Entry 9HIP (electron microscopy, 3.31 A resolution); this record covers chains B and C of the 4 polymer chains in the assembly.

[Chain B]
Protein: tRNA modification GTPase MnmE
From: Escherichia coli
Notes: EC 3.6.-.-
UniProt: P25522 (MNME_ECOLI); residue numbers follow UniProt; this construct covers 1-454
Amino-acid sequence (454 residues; row label = number of the first residue in the row):
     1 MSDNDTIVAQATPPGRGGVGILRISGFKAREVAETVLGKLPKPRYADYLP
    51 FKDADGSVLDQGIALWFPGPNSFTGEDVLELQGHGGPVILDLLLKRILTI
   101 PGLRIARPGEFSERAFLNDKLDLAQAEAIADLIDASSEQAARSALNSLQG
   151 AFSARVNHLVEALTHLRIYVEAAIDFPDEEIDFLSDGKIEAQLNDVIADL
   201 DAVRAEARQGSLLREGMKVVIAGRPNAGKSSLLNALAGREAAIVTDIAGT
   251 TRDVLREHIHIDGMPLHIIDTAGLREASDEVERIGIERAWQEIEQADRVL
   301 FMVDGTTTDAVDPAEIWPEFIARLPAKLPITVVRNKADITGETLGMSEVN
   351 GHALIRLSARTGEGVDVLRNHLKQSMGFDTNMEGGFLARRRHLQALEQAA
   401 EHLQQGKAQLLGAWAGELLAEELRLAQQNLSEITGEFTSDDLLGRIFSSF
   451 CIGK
Not modelled in the structure: 377-379
Small-molecule neighbours: GMP-PNP (GNP; phosphoaminophosphonic acid-guanylate ester): Pro225, Asn226, Ala227, Gly228, Lys229, Ser230, Ser231, Ile243, Val244, Thr245, Asp246, Ile247, Gly249, Thr250, Thr251, Gly273, Asn335, Lys336, Ala337, Asp338, Ile339, Leu357, Ser358, Ala359, Arg360
Swiss-Prot annotation at these positions:
  - binding site ((6S)-5-formyl-5,6,7,8-tetrahydrofolate): Arg23, Glu80, Lys120, Lys454
  - binding site (GTP): Asn226 to Ser231, Thr245 to Thr251, Asp270 to Gly273, Asn335 to Asp338, Ser358 to Arg360
  - binding site (K(+)): Asn226, Thr245, Ile247, Thr250
  - binding site (Mg(2+)): Ser230, Thr251
  - mutagenesis: Arg224 (R224A: 1.5-fold decrease in GTPase activity and almost no change in affinity), Asn226 (N226A: 100-fold decrease in GTPase activity. 5-fold decrease of affinity for GTP; N226K: 70-fold decrease in GTPase activity. 2-fold decrease of affinity for GTP), Gly228 (G228A: Loss of GTP binding and hydrolase activity. Completely impairs tRNA modifying function), Gly249 (G249A: 22-fold decrease in GTPase activity and 7-fold increase of affinity), Thr250 (T250A: 4-fold decrease in GTPase activity and 1.5-fold increase of affinity; T250S: 1.8-fold decrease in GTPase activity and 1.5-fold increase of affinity), Thr251 (T251A: 92-fold decrease in GTPase activity and 59-fold increase of affinity; T251S: 4-fold decrease in GTPase activity and 1.2-fold decrease of affinity), Arg252 (R252A: 7-fold decrease in GTPase activity and 6-fold increase of affinity; R252K: 2-fold decrease in GTPase activity and no change in affinity), Asp253 (D253A: 9-fold decrease in GTPase activity and 13-fold increase of affinity), Leu255 (L255D: 1.5-fold decrease in affinity for GTP), Arg256 (R256A: 2-fold decrease in GTPase activity and almost no change in affinity), Asp270 (D270A: Does not affect GTP binding, but impairs hydrolase activity. Completely impairs tRNA modifying function), Arg275 (R275A: 6-fold decrease in GTPase activity and 1.9-fold increase of affinity), 4 further mutagenesis entries in UniProt
From the paper describing this entry:
  - binding site for the ligand FAD: Lys454
  - catalytic residues: Cys451 (citing earlier work)
  - conformationally variable residues (helix shift, loop rearrangement): Ala126 to Gln149, Ala173 to Lys188

[Chain C]
Protein: tRNA uridine 5-carboxymethylaminomethyl modification enzyme MnmG
From: Escherichia coli
UniProt: P0A6U3 (MNMG_ECOLI); residues 1-629 here = UniProt positions 1-629
Amino-acid sequence (649 residues; each row starts with the number of its first residue; numbers below 1 keep their minus sign (Met-19 is residue -19)):
   -19 MGSSHHHHHHSSGENLYFQGMFYPDPFDVIIIGGGHAGTEAAMAAARMGQ
    31 QTLLLTHNIDTLGQMSCNPAIGGIGKGHLVKEVDALGGLMAKAIDQAGIQ
    81 FRILNASKGPAVRATRAQADRVLYRQAVRTALENQPNLMIFQQAVEDLIV
   131 ENDRVVGAVTQMGLKFRAKAVVLTVGTFLDGKIHIGLDNYSGGRAGDPPS
   181 IPLSRRLRELPLRVGRLKTGTPPRIDARTIDFSVLAQQHGDNPMPVFSFM
   231 GNASQHPQQVPCYITHTNEKTHDVIRSNLDRSPMYAGVIEGVGPRYCPSI
   281 EDKVMRFADRNQHQIFLEPEGLTSNEIYPNGISTSLPFDVQMQIVRSMQG
   331 MENAKIVRPGYAIEYDFFDPRDLKPTLESKFIQGLFFAGQINGTTGYEEA
   381 AAQGLLAGLNAARLSADKEGWAPARSQAYLGVLVDDLCTLGTKEPYRMFT
   431 SRAEYRLMLREDNADLRLTEIGRELGLVDDERWARFNEKLENIERERQRL
   481 KSTWVTPSAEAAAEVNAHLTAPLSREASGEDLLRRPEMTYEKLTTLTPFA
   531 PALTDEQAAEQVEIQVKYEGYIARQQDEIEKQLRNENTLLPATLDYRQVS
   581 GLSNEVIAKLNDHKPASIGQASRISGVTPAAISILLVWLKKQGMLRRSA
Not modelled in the structure: -19 to 0, 268-272
Sequence notes: initiating methionine (-19); expression tag (-18 to 0)
Small-molecule neighbours: FAD (flavin-adenine dinucleotide): Ile12, Gly13, Gly14, Gly15, His16, Ala17, Leu35, Thr36, His37, Ser46, Cys47, Lys56, Gln123, Ala124, Val125, Thr154, Val155, Gly156, Thr157, Phe158, Arg174, Ser180, Leu183, Thr199, Gly200, Thr201, Tyr341, Ile343, Gly369, Gln370, Thr375, Gly376, Tyr377, Ala380
Swiss-Prot annotation at these positions:
  - binding site (FAD): Gly13 to Gly18, Val125, Ser180, Gln370
  - mutagenesis: Gly13 (G13A: Decrease in FAD binding and partial loss of activity. Loss of activity; when associated with A-15), Gly15 (G15A: Decrease in FAD binding and partial loss of activity. Loss of activity; when associated with A-13)
From the paper describing this entry:
  - catalytic residues: Cys47, Cys277 (citing earlier work)
  - conformationally variable residues (order/disorder transition): Ile255 to Gln292

[How chain B and chain C interact]
Pairs across the interface - 53 pairs, chain B then chain C:
  Met1(B) - Lys561(C)
  Ser2(B) - Lys561(C)
  Asp3(B) - Ser628(C)
  Asp3(B) - Ala629(C)
  Arg107(B) - Pro609(C)
  Arg107(B) - Ser613(C)  hydrogen bond
  Glu113(B) - Ser613(C)
  Glu113(B) - Leu616(C)
  Glu113(B) - Val617(C)
  Leu117(B) - Lys620(C)
  Asp119(B) - Lys620(C)  salt bridge
  Ala130(B) - Ser580(C)
  Ala130(B) - Gly581(C)
  Asp134(B) - Gly581(C)
  Ser137(B) - Ala610(C)
  Ala173(B) - Lys88(C)  hydrogen bond (backbone-side chain)
  Ile174(B) - Ile54(C)
  Ile174(B) - Asn85(C)
  Ile174(B) - Val92(C)  hydrophobic
  Asp175(B) - Ile54(C)
  Asp175(B) - Phe429(C)
  Asp175(B) - Thr430(C)  hydrogen bond (side chain-backbone)
  Asp175(B) - Ser431(C)
  Phe176(B) - Phe429(C)  hydrophobic
  Pro177(B) - Asn85(C)
  Asp178(B) - Arg82(C)  salt bridge
  Glu180(B) - His293(C)
  Glu180(B) - Gln294(C)  hydrogen bond (side chain-backbone)
  Glu417(B) - Gly89(C)
  Glu417(B) - Arg436(C)
  Glu417(B) - Tyr548(C)  hydrogen bond
  Ala420(B) - Arg436(C)
  Glu421(B) - Leu437(C)
  Glu421(B) - Tyr551(C)
  Arg424(B) - Glu434(C)
  Asp440(B) - Arg275(C)  salt bridge
  Asp440(B) - Arg432(C)  salt bridge
  Leu443(B) - Phe429(C)  hydrophobic
  Leu443(B) - Arg432(C)
  Gly444(B) - Arg275(C)
  Phe447(B) - Arg275(C)
  Phe447(B) - Glu424(C)
  Ser449(B) - Phe287(C)
  Phe450(B) - Phe287(C)
  Cys451(B) - Cys277(C)  hydrophobic
  Cys451(B) - Lys283(C)
  Cys451(B) - Phe287(C)  hydrophobic
  Gly453(B) - Tyr276(C)
  Gly453(B) - Cys277(C)
  Lys454(B) - Cys277(C)  hydrogen bond (backbone-backbone)
  Lys454(B) - Pro278(C)
  Lys454(B) - Lys283(C)  hydrogen bond (backbone-side chain)
  Lys454(B) - Asn310(C)
Also at the interface, not in a pair above, chain B (43 interface residues in all): Phe116, Leu123, Ala126, Glu127, Ile129, Ile133, Gln405, Leu418, Glu422, Glu436, Ser439, Ser448, Ile452
Also at the interface, not in a pair above, chain C (46 interface residues in all): Leu84, Gly311, Leu420, Thr422, Arg427, Arg554, Gln555, Ser605, Ile614, Lys621
The authors on this interface:
  - residue pairs: Asp175(B)-Ser431(C), Cys451(B)-Cys277(C), Pro278(C)-Lys454(B) (backbone contact), Lys283(C)-Lys454(B), Asn310(C)-Lys454(B)
  - interface residues, chain B: Met1(B), Gln125(B), Glu171(B), Gln405(B), Phe450(B)
  - hot spots on chain B (mutagenesis) - K454A (5-fold): decreased binding to tRNA uridine 5-carboxymethylaminomethyl modification enzyme MnmG (chain C)
  - interface residues, chain C: Gly53(C), Arg82(C), Ser87(C), Arg290(C), Arg427(C), Glu434(C), Lys547(C), Tyr548(C), Thr608(C)

[In short]
43 residues of chain B face 46 of chain C across their interface; the contacts include 7 hydrogen bonds and 4
salt bridges. Among the polar pairs are Asp119(B)-Lys620(C), Asp178(B)-Arg82(C) and Asp440(B)-Arg275(C). The
authors report contacts between Asp175(B) and Ser431(C), Cys451(B) and Cys277(C) and Lys283(C) and Lys454(B)
among others; a backbone contact between Pro278(C) and Lys454(B). From the paper: catalytic residues Cys451(B)
and Cys47(C) among others; K454A of chain B reduces binding to tRNA uridine 5-carboxymethylaminomethyl
modification enzyme MnmG (chain C).
Chain B is tRNA modification GTPase MnmE and chain C is tRNA uridine 5-carboxymethylaminomethyl modification
enzyme MnmG, both from Escherichia coli; the structure, MnmE-MnmG a2b2 complex, was determined by electron
microscopy, deposited together with 9HIQ.
